8IMA - chains A and C of the 4 polymer chains in the assembly; structure by electron microscopy, 2.90 A resolution.

== Chain A (and C) ==
Molecule: Glutaminase kidney isoform, mitochondrial
Organism: Homo sapiens
Notes: EC 3.5.1.2; chain C of this document is another copy of the same molecule, construct and numbering; everything in this record applies to it too
UniProtKB: O94925 (GLSK_HUMAN), isoform O94925-3; residues 123-598 here = UniProt positions 123-598
Sequence (476 residues; row label = number of the first residue in the row):
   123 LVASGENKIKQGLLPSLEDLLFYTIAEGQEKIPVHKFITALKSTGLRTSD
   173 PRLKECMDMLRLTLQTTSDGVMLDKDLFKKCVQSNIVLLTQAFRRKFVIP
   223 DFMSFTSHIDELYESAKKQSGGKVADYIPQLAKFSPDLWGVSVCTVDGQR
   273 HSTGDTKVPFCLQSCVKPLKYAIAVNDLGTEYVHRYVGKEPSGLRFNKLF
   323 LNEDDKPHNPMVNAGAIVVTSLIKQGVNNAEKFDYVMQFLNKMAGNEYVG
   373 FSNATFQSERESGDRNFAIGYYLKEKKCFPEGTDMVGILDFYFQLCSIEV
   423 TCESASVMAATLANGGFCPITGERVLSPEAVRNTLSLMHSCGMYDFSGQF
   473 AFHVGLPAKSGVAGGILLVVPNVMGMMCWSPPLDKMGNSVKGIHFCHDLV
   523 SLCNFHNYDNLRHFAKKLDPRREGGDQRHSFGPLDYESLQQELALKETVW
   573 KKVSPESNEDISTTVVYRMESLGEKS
Disordered / not traced: 123-137, 533-598
Curated features (UniProtKB/Swiss-Prot):
  - region: Gly315 to Phe322 (Highly mobile activation loop)
  - binding site (substrate): Ser286, Asn335, Glu381, Asn388, Tyr414, Tyr466, Val484
  - modified residue: Lys130 (N6-succinyllysine), Lys164 (N6-succinyllysine), Lys311 (N6-acetyllysine)
Reported in the primary citation:
  - binding site for phosphate ion: Lys320, Arg387, Tyr394, Lys398
  - mutagenesis - Q416A (0.26-fold): decreased catalytic activity on Apo state
  - conformationally variable residues (loop rearrangement, order/disorder transition): Tyr308 to Val334, Asn335, Tyr466
  - contacts within the chain: Phe318-Tyr466 (pi stacking)
  - catalytic residues: Lys289, Tyr414, Tyr466 (citing earlier work)

== How chain A and chain C interact ==
Pairs across the interface (47; chain A residue first):
  Tyr293(A) - Phe474(C)
  His306(A) - Phe474(C)
  Lys311(A) - Gly470(C)
  Lys311(A) - Gln471(C)
  Lys311(A) - Phe474(C)
  Lys311(A) - His475(C)
  Glu312(A) - Asp467(C)
  Glu312(A) - Phe468(C)
  Glu312(A) - Ser469(C)
  Glu312(A) - Gly470(C)  hydrogen bond (side chain-backbone)
  Glu312(A) - Gln471(C)  hydrogen bond (side chain-backbone)
  Pro313(A) - Gly470(C)
  Asn436(A) - Asn532(C)
  Arg454(A) - Phe474(C)  hydrogen bond (side chain-backbone)
  Arg454(A) - His528(C)  hydrogen bond
  Arg454(A) - Tyr530(C)
  Asn455(A) - Phe474(C)
  Leu457(A) - Tyr530(C)
  Ser458(A) - His528(C)
  Ser458(A) - Tyr530(C)
  His461(A) - His461(C)
  His461(A) - Tyr530(C)  hydrogen bond
  Asp467(A) - Glu312(C)
  Phe468(A) - Glu312(C)
  Ser469(A) - Glu312(C)
  Gly470(A) - Lys311(C)
  Gly470(A) - Glu312(C)  hydrogen bond (backbone-side chain)
  Gly470(A) - Pro313(C)
  Gln471(A) - Lys311(C)
  Gln471(A) - Glu312(C)  hydrogen bond (backbone-side chain)
  Phe474(A) - Tyr293(C)
  Phe474(A) - His306(C)
  Phe474(A) - Lys311(C)
  Phe474(A) - Arg454(C)  hydrogen bond (backbone-side chain)
  Phe474(A) - Asn455(C)
  His475(A) - Lys311(C)
  Pro479(A) - Tyr530(C)
  Pro493(A) - Tyr530(C)  hydrophobic
  His528(A) - Arg454(C)  hydrogen bond
  His528(A) - Ser458(C)
  Tyr530(A) - Arg454(C)
  Tyr530(A) - Leu457(C)
  Tyr530(A) - Ser458(C)
  Tyr530(A) - His461(C)  hydrogen bond
  Tyr530(A) - Pro479(C)
  Tyr530(A) - Pro493(C)  hydrophobic
  Asn532(A) - Asn436(C)
Interface residues without a listed pair, chain A (31 interface residues in all): Thr302, Ser314, Gly315, Gly437, Leu459, Ala473, Asn494, Asn529
Interface residues without a listed pair, chain C (31 interface residues in all): Thr302, Ser314, Gly315, Gly437, Leu459, Ala473, Asn494, Asn529

== In short ==
The chain A/chain C interface involves 31 residues from each chain, with 10 hydrogen bonds. Polar pairs
include Glu312(A)-Gly470(C), Glu312(A)-Gln471(C) and Arg454(A)-Phe474(C). UniProt lists 7 substrate-binding
residues on chain A. The paper reports catalytic residues Lys289(A), Tyr414(A) and Tyr466(A); Q416A of chain A
reduces catalytic activity on Apo state.
Both chains are Glutaminase kidney isoform, mitochondrial (Homo sapiens). Entry 8IMA (Filament structure of
GAC with phosphate) was determined by electron microscopy, deposited together with 8IMB.
